9C6W - chain A; structure by X-ray diffraction, 1.70 A resolution.

# Chain A
Name: NACHT, LRR and PYD domains-containing protein 2, Beta-2-microglobulin, MHC class I antigen
Organism: Homo sapiens
Reference sequence: chimeric construct of Q9NX02, P61769, I3ZN83: residues 323-331 from Q9NX02 (NALP2_HUMAN) positions 323-331 (same numbers); residues 1002-1980 from P61769 positions 21-119 (offset varies); residues 2002-2275 from I3ZN83 positions 26-299 (UniProt number = residue number - 1976)
Amino-acid sequence (419 residues; numbered 323 to 2275; 1534 numbers in that range are skipped by the numbering (no residue carries them; nothing is unmodelled there); the number before each row is that of its first residue):
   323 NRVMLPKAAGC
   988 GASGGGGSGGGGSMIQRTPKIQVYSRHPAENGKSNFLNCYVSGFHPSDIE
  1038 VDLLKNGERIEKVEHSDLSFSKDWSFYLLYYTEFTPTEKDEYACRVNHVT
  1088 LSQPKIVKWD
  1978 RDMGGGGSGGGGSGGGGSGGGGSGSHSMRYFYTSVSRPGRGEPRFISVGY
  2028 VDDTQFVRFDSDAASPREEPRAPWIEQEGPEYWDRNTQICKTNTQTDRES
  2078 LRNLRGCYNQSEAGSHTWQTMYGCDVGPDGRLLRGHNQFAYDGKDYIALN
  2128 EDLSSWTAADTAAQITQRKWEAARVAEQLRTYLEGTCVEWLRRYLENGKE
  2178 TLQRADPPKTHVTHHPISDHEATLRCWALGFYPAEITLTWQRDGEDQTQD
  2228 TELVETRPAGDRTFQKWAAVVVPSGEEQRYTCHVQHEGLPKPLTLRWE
Disordered / not traced: 988-998, 1978-1998
Construct notes: linker (332-333, 988-1001, 1981-2001); variant Cys2084 (Tyr108 in I3ZN83)
Disulfide bonds: Cys333-Cys2084, Cys1026-Cys1081, Cys2101-Cys2164, Cys2203-Cys2259
UniProt features mapped onto this chain:
  - modified residue: Gln1003 (Pyrrolidone carboxylic acid)
  - glycosylation: Ile1002 (N-linked (Glc) (glycation) isoleucine), Lys1020 (N-linked (Glc) (glycation) lysine), Lys1042 (N-linked (Glc) (glycation) lysine), Lys1049 (N-linked (Glc) (glycation) lysine), Lys1059 (N-linked (Glc) (glycation) lysine), Lys1092 (N-linked (Glc) (glycation) lysine), Lys1095 (N-linked (Glc) (glycation) lysine)

# In short
Chain A is NACHT, LRR and PYD domains-containing protein 2, Beta-2-microglobulin, MHC class I antigen (Homo
sapiens); the structure, Crystal Structure of a single chain trimer composed of HLA-B*39:06 Y84C variant,
beta-2microglobulin, and NRVMLPKAA peptide ..., was determined by X-ray diffraction (same publication as 9C6V
and 9C6X).
